PDB entry 5NAU | X-ray diffraction, 2.25 A resolution | chain A

== Chain A ==
Protein: Acetylcholinesterase
Organism: Tetronarce californica
Notes: EC 3.1.1.7
Reference sequence: P04058 (ACES_TETCF); residues 1-543 here correspond to UniProt positions 22-564 (UniProt number = residue number + 21)
Amino-acid sequence (543 residues; each row starts with the number of its first residue):
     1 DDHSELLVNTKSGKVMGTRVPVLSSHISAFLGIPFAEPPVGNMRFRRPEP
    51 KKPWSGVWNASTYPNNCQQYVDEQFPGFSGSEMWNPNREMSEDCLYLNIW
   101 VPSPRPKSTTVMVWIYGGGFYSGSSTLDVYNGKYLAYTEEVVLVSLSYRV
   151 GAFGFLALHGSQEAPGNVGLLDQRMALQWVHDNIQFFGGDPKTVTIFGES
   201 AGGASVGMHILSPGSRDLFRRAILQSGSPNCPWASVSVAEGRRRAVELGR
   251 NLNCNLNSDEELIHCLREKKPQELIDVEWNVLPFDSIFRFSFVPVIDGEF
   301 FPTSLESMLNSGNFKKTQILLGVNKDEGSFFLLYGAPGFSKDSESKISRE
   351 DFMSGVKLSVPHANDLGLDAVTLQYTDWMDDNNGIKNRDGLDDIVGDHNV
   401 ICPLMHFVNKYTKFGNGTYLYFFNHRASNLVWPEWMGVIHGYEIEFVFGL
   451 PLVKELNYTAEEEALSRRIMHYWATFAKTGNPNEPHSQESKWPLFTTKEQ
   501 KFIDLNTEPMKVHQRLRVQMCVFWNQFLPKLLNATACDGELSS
Disordered / not traced: 1-3, 536-543
Disulfide bonds: Cys-67/Cys-94, Cys-254/Cys-265, Cys-402/Cys-521
Covalent attachments: glycan linked to Asn-59; N-acetylglucosamine (NAG) linked to Asn-416, Asn-457
Ligand contacts: DZ0 ((2E)-5-methoxy-2-[[1-(phenylmethyl)piperidin-4-yl]methylidene]-3H-inden-1-one): Tyr-70, Trp-84, Gly-117, Gly-118, Tyr-121, Tyr-130, Glu-199, Trp-279, Phe-330, Phe-331, Tyr-334, His-440, Gly-441
UniProt features mapped onto this chain:
  - active site: Ser-200 (Acyl-ester intermediate), Glu-327 (Charge relay system), His-440 (Charge relay system)
  - lipidation: Ser-543 (GPI-anchor amidated serine)
  - glycosylation (N-linked (GlcNAc...) asparagine): Asn-59, Asn-416, Asn-457, Asn-533
What the authors report for this chain:
  - post-translational modification sites: Asn-59, Asn-416, Asn-457
  - binding site for DZ0: Trp-84, Trp-279, Phe-330
  - specificity-determining residues: Trp-279, Phe-330 (proposed by the authors, not directly observed)
  - catalytic residues: Gly-118, Gly-119, Ser-200 (citing earlier work)

== Summary ==
Ligands of chain A: compound DZ0. Covalently linked N-acetylglucosamine: at Asn-59, Asn-416 and Asn-457. From
UniProt: 3 active-site residues. The paper reports catalytic residues Gly-118, Gly-119 and Ser-200; a binding
site for DZ0 at Trp-84, Trp-279 and Phe-330.
Chain A is Acetylcholinesterase (Tetronarce californica); the structure, Torpedo californica
acetylcholinesterase in complex with a non-chiral donepezil-like compound 20, was determined by X-ray
diffraction, deposited together with 5NAP.
